Entry 9FMV (electron microscopy, 3.43 A resolution); this record covers chains A and C of the 5 polymer chains in the assembly.

[Chain A]
Molecule: Cellulose synthase catalytic subunit [UDP-forming]
Source organism: Escherichia coli
Notes: EC 2.4.1.12; engineered mutation(s): HA-FLAG at C-terminus
Amino-acid sequence (908 residues; numbered 1 to 908; the number before each row is that of its first residue):
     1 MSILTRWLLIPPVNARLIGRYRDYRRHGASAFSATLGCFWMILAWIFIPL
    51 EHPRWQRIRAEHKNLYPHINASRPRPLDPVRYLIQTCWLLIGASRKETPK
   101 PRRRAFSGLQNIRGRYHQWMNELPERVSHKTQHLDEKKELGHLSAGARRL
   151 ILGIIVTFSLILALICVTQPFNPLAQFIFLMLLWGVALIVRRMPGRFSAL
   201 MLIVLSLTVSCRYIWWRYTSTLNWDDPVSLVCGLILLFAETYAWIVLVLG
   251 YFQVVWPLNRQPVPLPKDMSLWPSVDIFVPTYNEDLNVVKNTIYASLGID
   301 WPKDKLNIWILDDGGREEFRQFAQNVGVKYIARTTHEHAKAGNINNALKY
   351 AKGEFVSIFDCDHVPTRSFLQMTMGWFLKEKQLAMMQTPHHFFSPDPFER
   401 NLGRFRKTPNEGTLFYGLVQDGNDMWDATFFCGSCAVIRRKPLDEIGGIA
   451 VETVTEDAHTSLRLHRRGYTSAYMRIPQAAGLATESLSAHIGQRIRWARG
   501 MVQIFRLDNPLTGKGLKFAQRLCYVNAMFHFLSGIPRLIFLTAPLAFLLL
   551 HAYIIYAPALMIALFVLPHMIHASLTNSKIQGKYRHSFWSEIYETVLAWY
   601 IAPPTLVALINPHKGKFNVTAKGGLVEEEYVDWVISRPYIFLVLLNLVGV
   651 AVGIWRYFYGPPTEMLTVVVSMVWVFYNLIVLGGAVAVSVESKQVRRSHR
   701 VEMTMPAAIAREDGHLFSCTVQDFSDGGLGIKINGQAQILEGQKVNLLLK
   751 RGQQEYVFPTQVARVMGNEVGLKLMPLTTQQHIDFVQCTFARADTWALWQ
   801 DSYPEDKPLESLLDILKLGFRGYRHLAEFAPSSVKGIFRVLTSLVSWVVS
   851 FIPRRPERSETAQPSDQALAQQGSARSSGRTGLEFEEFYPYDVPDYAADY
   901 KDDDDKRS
Disordered / not traced: 95-104, 137-139, 392-416, 480-484, 610-630, 795-808, 856-908

[Chain C]
Molecule: Cellulose biosynthesis protein BcsG
Source organism: Escherichia coli
Amino-acid sequence (536 residues; numbered 1 to 536; the number before each row is that of its first residue):
     1 MTQFTQNTAMPSSLWQYWRGLSGWNFYFLVKFGLLWAGYLNFHPLLNLVF
    51 AAFLLMPLPRYSLHRLRHWIALPIGFALFWHDTWLPGPESIMSQGSQVAG
   101 FSTDYLIDLVTRFINWQMIGAIFVLLVAWLFLSQWIRITVFVVAILLWLN
   151 VLTLAGPSFSLWPAGQPTTTVTTTGGNAAATVAATGGAPVVGDMPAQTAP
   201 PTTANLNAWLNNFYNAEAKRKSTFPSSLPADAQPFELLVINICSLSWSDI
   251 EAAGLMSHPLWSHFDIEFKNFNSATSYSGPAAIRLLRASCGQTSHTNLYQ
   301 PANNDCYLFDNLSKLGFTQHLMMGHNGQFGGFLKEVRENGGMQSELMDQT
   351 NLPVILLGFDGSPVYDDTAVLNRWLDVTEKDKNSRSATFYNTLPLHDGNH
   401 YPGVSKTADYKARAQKFFDELDAFFTELEKSGRKVMVVVVPEHGGALKGD
   451 RMQVSGLRDIPSPSITDVPVGVKFFGMKAPHQGAPIVIEQPSSFLAISDL
   501 VVRVLDGKIFTEDNVDWKKLTSGLHKQHRSPRTQMQ
Disordered / not traced: 1-11, 156-536

[How chain A and chain C interact]
Pairs across the interface (18):
  Trp45(A) with Trp15(C), hydrophobic
  Ile46(A) with Arg137(C); Val140(C)
  Phe47(A) with Ile136(C); Arg137(C), hydrogen bond (backbone-backbone)
  Ile48(A) with Trp135(C)
  Pro49(A) with Ser133(C); Gln134(C); Trp135(C); Ile136(C); Arg137(C)
  Glu51(A) with Arg137(C), salt bridge
  His52(A) with Ser133(C)
  Arg54(A) with Gln134(C), hydrogen bond; Trp135(C)
  Trp55(A) with Gln134(C), hydrogen bond (side chain-backbone); Trp135(C), hydrophobic
  Ile58(A) with Trp135(C), hydrophobic
Other interface residues (no listed pair), chain A (11 interface residues in all): Pro12
Other interface residues (no listed pair), chain C (8 interface residues in all): Ser12

[Summary]
The interface between chain A and chain C involves 11 residues on one side and 8 on the other; the contacts
include 3 hydrogen bonds and 1 salt bridge. Polar pairs include Glu51(A)-Arg137(C), Arg54(A)-Gln134(C) and
Trp55(A)-Gln134(C).
Chain A is Cellulose synthase catalytic subunit [UDP-forming] and chain C is Cellulose biosynthesis protein
BcsG, both from Escherichia coli; the structure, Cryo-EM structure of the c-di-GMP-free synthase:pEtN
transferase complex (BcsA-Bct-G3) from the E. coli cellulose secretion macrocomplex, was determined by
electron microscopy, deposited together with 9FMZ, 9FNN, 9FO7, 9FP0 and 9FP2.
